PDB entry 6CCE | X-ray diffraction, 3.05 A resolution | chains J and F of the 9 polymer chains in the assembly

[Chain J]
Molecule: RNA polymerase-binding protein RbpA
Source organism: Mycobacterium smegmatis (strain ATCC 700084 / mc(2)155)
UniProt: A0QZ11 (RBPA_MYCS2); residues 1-114 here = UniProt positions 1-114
Sequence (114 residues; row label = number of the first residue in the row):
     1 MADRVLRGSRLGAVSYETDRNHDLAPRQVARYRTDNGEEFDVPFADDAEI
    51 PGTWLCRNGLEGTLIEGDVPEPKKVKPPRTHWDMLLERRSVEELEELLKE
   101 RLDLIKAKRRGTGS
Unresolved in the structure: 1-76, 113-114

[Chain F]
Molecule: RNA polymerase sigma factor SigA
Source organism: Mycobacterium smegmatis (strain ATCC 700084 / mc(2)155)
UniProt: A0QW02 (A0QW02_MYCS2); residue numbers follow UniProt; this construct covers 1-466
Sequence (466 residues; each row starts with the number of its first residue):
     1 MAATKASPATEEPVKRTATKTPAKKAPAKRAAKSAAAKAGGKAPAKKAPA
    51 KRAAKGTAAKPEDGVTDDLEVTDDLEAEPGEDLDVEDTDLELDDLDSDDD
   101 TAVEDEEEEADAATPAVATAKAADDDIDEPSEKDKASGDFVWDEEESEAL
   151 RQARKDAELTASADSVRAYLKQIGKVALLNAEEEVELAKRIEAGLYATQK
   201 LAELAEKGEKLPVQQRRDMQWICRDGDRAKNHLLEANLRLVVSLAKRYTG
   251 RGMAFLDLIQEGNLGLIRAVEKFDYTKGYKFSTYATWWIRQAITRAMADQ
   301 ARTIRIPVHMVEVINKLGRIQRELLQDLGREPTPEELAKEMDITPEKVLE
   351 IQQYAREPISLDQTIGDEGDSQLGDFIEDSEAVVAVDAVSFTLLQDQLQS
   401 VLETLSEREAGVVRLRFGLTDGQPRTLDEIGQVYGVTRERIRQIESKTMS
   451 KLRHPSRSQVLRDYLD
Unresolved in the structure: 1-162, 366-367

[Interface between chain J and chain F]
Contacting residue pairs (34):
  Arg79(J) with Lys272(F)
  His81(J) with Leu195(F); Glu271(F), hydrogen bond (side chain-backbone)
  Trp82(J) with Tyr196(F), hydrophobic; Gln199(F)
  Met84(J) with Arg268(F); Glu271(F); Lys272(F)
  Leu85(J) with Glu192(F); Leu195(F), hydrophobic
  Arg88(J) with Glu192(F), salt bridge; Glu271(F), hydrogen bond (side chain-backbone); Lys272(F); Phe273(F), hydrogen bond (side chain-backbone)
  Arg89(J) with Glu192(F), salt bridge; Asp274(F), salt bridge; Tyr275(F), hydrogen bond; Thr276(F)
  Leu94(J) with Tyr196(F), hydrophobic
  Glu95(J) with Tyr196(F), hydrogen bond; Lys200(F), salt bridge
  Leu97(J) with Glu192(F); Tyr275(F)
  Leu98(J) with Tyr196(F), hydrophobic; Ala197(F), hydrophobic; Met219(F), hydrophobic
  Arg101(J) with Glu186(F), salt bridge; Arg190(F); Ala193(F); Ile222(F)
  Leu102(J) with Ile222(F), hydrophobic
  Ile105(J) with Asp218(F)
  Arg109(J) with Gln214(F), hydrogen bond; Asp218(F), salt bridge
Other interface residues (no listed pair), chain J (17 interface residues in all): Glu87, Val91
Other interface residues (no listed pair), chain F (25 interface residues in all): Lys189, Ile191, Gln215, Lys230, Val270

[Overview]
Chain J and chain F form an interface of 17 and 25 residues respectively, with 6 hydrogen bonds and 6 salt
bridges. Polar contacts include Arg88(J)-Glu192(F), Arg89(J)-Glu192(F) and Arg89(J)-Asp274(F).
Here chain J is RNA polymerase-binding protein RbpA and chain F is RNA polymerase sigma factor SigA, both from
Mycobacterium smegmatis (strain ATCC 700084 / mc(2)155). Entry 6CCE (Crystal structure of a Mycobacterium
smegmatis RNA polymerase transcription initiation complex with inhibitor Kanglemycin A) was determined by
X-ray diffraction (same publication as 6DCF and 6CCV).
